Entry 8QMZ (X-ray diffraction, 1.47 A resolution); this record covers chain A.

== Chain A ==
Name: Bifunctional epoxide hydrolase 2
Organism: Homo sapiens
Notes: EC 3.3.2.10, 3.1.3.76
UniProt: P34913 (HYES_HUMAN); numbering as in UniProt (aligned over 222-555)
Amino-acid sequence (367 residues; numbered 198 to 564; the number before each row is that of its first residue):
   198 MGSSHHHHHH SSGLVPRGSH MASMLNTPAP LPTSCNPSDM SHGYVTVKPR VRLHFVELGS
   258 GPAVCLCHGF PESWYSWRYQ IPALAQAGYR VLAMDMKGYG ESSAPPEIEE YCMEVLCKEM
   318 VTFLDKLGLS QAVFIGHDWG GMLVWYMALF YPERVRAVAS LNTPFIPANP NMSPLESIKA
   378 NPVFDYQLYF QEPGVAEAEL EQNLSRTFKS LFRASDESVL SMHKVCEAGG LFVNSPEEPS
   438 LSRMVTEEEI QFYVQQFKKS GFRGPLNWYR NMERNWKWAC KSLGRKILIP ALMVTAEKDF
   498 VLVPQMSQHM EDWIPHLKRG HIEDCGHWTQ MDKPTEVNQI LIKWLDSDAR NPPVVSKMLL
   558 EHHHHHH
Disordered / not traced: 198-227, 548-564
Differences from the reference sequence: initiating methionine (198); expression tag (199-221, 556-564)
Residues lining bound ligands: RK4 (W6O; (3AR,6AS)-N-[(2,4-dichlorophenyl)methyl]-2-(4-methylphenyl)sulfonyl-3,3A,4,5,6,6A-hexahydro-1H-cyclopenta[c]pyrrole-5-carboxamide): F267, P268, D335, W336, M339, Y343, I363, F381, Y383, Q384, L408, M419, Y466, V498, L499, H524, W525
UniProt features mapped onto this chain:
  - motif: S553 to M555 (Microbody targeting signal)
  - active site: D335 (Nucleophile), Y466 (Proton donor), H524 (Proton acceptor)
  - binding site (substrate): Y383
  - modified residue: S370 (Phosphoserine), K421 (N6-succinyllysine), K455 (N6-succinyllysine), K554 (N6-succinyllysine)
  - lipidation: C522 (S-(15-deoxy-Delta12,14-prostaglandin J2-9-yl)cysteine)
  - natural variant: R287 (R287Q: No effect on phosphatase activity), E470 (E470G: No effect on phosphatase activity and epoxyde hydrolase activity)
  - mutagenesis: C522 (C522S: Loss of S-(15-deoxy-Delta12,14-prostaglandin J2-9-yl)cysteine-induced inhibition of epoxide hydrolase activity)

== In short ==
Ligands of chain A: RK4. Curated annotation (UniProt) lists 3 active-site residues, substrate-binding residue
Y383 and one mutagenesis site.
Chain A is Bifunctional epoxide hydrolase 2 (Homo sapiens); the structure, Soluble epoxide hydrolase in
complex with RK4, was determined by X-ray diffraction together with 8QN0 from the same study.
